1XNQ - chains A and I of the 23 polymer chains in the assembly; structure by X-ray diffraction, 3.05 A resolution.

Chain A:
Molecule: 16S ribosomal RNA
From: Thermus thermophilus
Sequence (1522 nucleotides; numbered 0 to 1544 plus 19 insertion-coded residues; 42 numbers in that range are skipped by the numbering (no residue carries them; nothing is unmodelled there); the number before each row is that of its first residue; a row labelled like 190A-190L holds insertion residues (190A, then the next letters in order); numbering starts at 0):
     0 UUUGUUGGAG AGUUUGAUCC UGGCUCAGGG UGAACGCUGG CGGCGUGCCU AAGACAUGCA
    60 AGUCGUGCGG G
    73 CCGCGGGGUU UU
    88 ACUCCG
    95 UGGUC
   101 AGCGGCGGAC GGGUGAGUAA CGCGUGGGU
  129A G
   130 ACCUACCCGG AAGAGGGGGA CAACCCGGGG AAACUCGGGC UAAUCCCCCA UGUGGACCCG
   190 C
190A-190L CCCUUGGGGUGU
   191 GUCCAAAGGG CUUU
   216 GCCCGCUUCC GGAUGGGCCC GCGUCCCAUC AGCUAGUUGG UGGGGUAAUG GCCCACCAAG
   276 GCGACGACGG GUAGCCGGUC UGAGAGGAUG GCCGGCCACA GGGGCACUGA GACACGGGCC
   336 CCACUCCUAC GGGAGGCAGC AGUUAGGAAU CUUCCGCAAU GGGCGCAAGC CUGACGGAGC
   396 GACGCCGCUU GGAGGAAGAA GCCCUUCGGG GUGUAAACUC CUGAA
   442 CCCGGGACGA AACCCCCGAC GA
   474 GGGGACUGAC GGUACCGGG
   494 GUAAUAGCGC CGGCCAACUC CGUGCCAGCA GCCGCGGUAA UACGGAGGGC GCGAGCGUUA
   554 CCCGGAUUCA CUGGGCGUAA AGGGCGUGUA GGCGGCCUGG GGCGUCCCAU GUGAAAGACC
   614 ACGGCUCAAC CGUGGGGGAG CGUGGGAUAC GCUCAGGCUA GACGGUGGGA GAGGGUGGUG
   674 GAAUUCCCGG AGUAGCGGUG AAAUGCGCAG AUACCGGGAG GAACGCCGAU GGCGAAGGCA
   734 GCCACCUGGU CCACCCGUGA CGCUGAGGCG CGAAAGCGUG GGGAGCAAAC CGGAUUAGAU
   794 ACCCGGGUAG UCCACGCCCU AAACGAUGCG CGCUAGGUCU CUGGGUCU
   848 CCUGGGGGCC GAAGCUAACG CGUUAAGCGC GCCGCCUGGG GAGUACGGCC GCAAGGCUGA
   908 AACUCAAAGG AAUUGACGGG GGCCCGCACA AGCGGUGGAG CAUGUGGUUU AAUUCGAAGC
   968 AACGCGAAGA ACCUUACCAG GCCUUGACAU GCUA
 1001A G
  1002 GGAACCCGGG UGAAAGCCUG GGGUGCCCC
1030A-1030D GCGA
  1031 GGGGAGCCCU AGCACAGGUG CUGCAUGGCC GUCGUCAGCU CGUGCCGUGA GGUGUUGGGU
  1091 UAAGUCCCGC AACGAGCGCA ACCCCCGCCG UUAGUUGCCA GCGGUUCGGC CGGGCACUCU
  1151 AACGGGACUG CCCGCGAAA
  1171 GCGGGAGGAA GGAGGGGACG ACGUCUGGUC AGCAUGGCCC UUACGGCCUG GGCGACACAC
  1231 GUGCUACAAU GCCCACUACA AAGCGAUGCC ACCCGGCAAC GGGGAGCUAA UCGCAAAAAG
  1291 GUGGGCCCAG UUCGGAUUGG GGUCUGCAAC CCGACCCCAU GAAGCCGGAA UCGCUAGUAA
  1351 UCGCGGAUCA G
 1361A C
  1362 CAUGCCGCGG UGAAUACGUU CCCGGGCCUU GUACACACCG CCCGUCACGC CAUGGGAGCG
  1422 GGCUCUACCC GAAGUCGCCG GG
  1446 AGCCUACGGG
  1459 CAGGCGCCGA GGGUAGGGCC CGUGACUGGG GCGAAGUCGU AACAAGGUAG CUGUACCGGA
  1519 AGGUGCGGCU GGAUCACCUC CUUUCU
Disordered / not traced: 0-4, 1001A, 1030A-1030D, 1361A, 1535-1538
Metal / ion sites: Mg2+ site 1 near U17 (its only coordinating residue here); Mg2+ site 2 near G21 (its only coordinating residue here); Mg2+ site 3: G46, G394; Mg2+ site 4: C48, G115; Mg2+ site 5 near A53 (its only coordinating residue here); Mg2+ site 6: A59, U387; Mg2+ site 7: G61, U62, G105; Mg2+ site 8: G69, G70, U98; Mg2+ site 9: G107, A325, G326; Mg2+ site 10: A109, G331; Mg2+ site 11: A116, G117, G289; Mg2+ site 12: C121, G124, U125, G126, G236; 63 more Mg2+ sites not listed
Ligand contacts: paromomycin (PAR): C1404, G1405, U1406, C1407, A1408, C1409, C1490, G1491, A1492, A1493, G1494, U1495, C1496

Chain I:
Name: Ribosomal protein S9
From: Thermus thermophilus
Reference sequence: P80374 (RS9_THETH); residue numbers follow UniProt; this construct covers 1-128
Amino-acid sequence (128 residues; row label = number of the first residue in the row):
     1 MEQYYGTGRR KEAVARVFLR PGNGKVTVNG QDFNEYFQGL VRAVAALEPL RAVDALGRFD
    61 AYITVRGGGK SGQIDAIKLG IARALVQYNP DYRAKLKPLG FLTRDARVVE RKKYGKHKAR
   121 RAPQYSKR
Disordered / not traced: 1

Chain A / chain I interface:
Pairs across the interface (122):
  G941(A) - Arg121(I)  base contact
  G942(A) - Gln124(I)  hydrogen bond to the base
  U943(A) - Gln124(I)  sugar contact
  G966(A) - Lys127(I)  sugar contact
  C967(A) - Arg128(I)  hydrogen bond to the phosphate
  A968(A) - Arg128(I)  phosphate contact
  C970(A) - Ser126(I)  hydrogen bond to the base
  C1116(A) - Val108(I)  sugar contact
  G1117(A) - Arg104(I)  hydrogen bond to the phosphate
  G1117(A) - Ala106(I)  sugar contact
  C1118(A) - Arg9(I)  salt bridge to the phosphate
  C1118(A) - Arg83(I)  hydrogen bond to the phosphate
  C1118(A) - Arg104(I)  salt bridge to the phosphate
  C1119(A) - Arg9(I)  salt bridge to the phosphate
  C1119(A) - Arg83(I)  salt bridge to the phosphate
  G1127(A) - Arg16(I)  hydrogen bond to the sugar
  G1127(A) - Arg66(I)  salt bridge to the phosphate
  C1128(A) - Arg16(I)  sugar contact
  C1128(A) - Arg66(I)  salt bridge to the phosphate
  C1129(A) - Tyr62(I)  hydrogen bond to the phosphate
  A1130(A) - Gln3(I)  sugar contact
  A1130(A) - Phe18(I)  sugar contact
  A1130(A) - Arg20(I)  phosphate contact
  A1130(A) - Tyr62(I)  phosphate contact
  G1131(A) - Gln3(I)  hydrogen bond to the phosphate
  G1131(A) - Arg20(I)  salt bridge to the phosphate
  C1147(A) - Tyr5(I)  hydrogen bond to the sugar
  C1147(A) - Arg16(I)  hydrogen bond to the base
  U1148(A) - Tyr5(I)  phosphate contact
  U1148(A) - Thr7(I)  hydrogen bond to the phosphate
  U1148(A) - Val14(I)  phosphate contact
  C1149(A) - Arg9(I)  salt bridge to the phosphate
  C1149(A) - Val14(I)  phosphate contact
  G1177(A) - Lys97(I)  salt bridge to the phosphate
  G1178(A) - Arg93(I)  salt bridge to the phosphate
  G1178(A) - Lys97(I)  hydrogen bond to the base
  A1179(A) - Arg93(I)  salt bridge to the phosphate
  A1179(A) - Leu102(I)  sugar contact
  A1179(A) - Thr103(I)  phosphate contact
  A1179(A) - Arg104(I)  hydrogen bond to the sugar
  A1180(A) - Thr103(I)  hydrogen bond to the phosphate
  G1186(A) - Glu110(I)  sugar contact
  G1186(A) - Arg111(I)  sugar contact
  G1186(A) - Lys113(I)  hydrogen bond to the phosphate
  G1187(A) - Arg111(I)  hydrogen bond to the sugar
  G1187(A) - Lys113(I)  salt bridge to the phosphate
  A1188(A) - Tyr114(I)  phosphate contact
  G1231(A) - Ser126(I)  phosphate contact
  U1232(A) - Gln124(I)  hydrogen bond to the phosphate
  U1232(A) - Tyr125(I)  phosphate contact
  G1233(A) - His117(I)  salt bridge to the phosphate
  G1233(A) - Arg121(I)  salt bridge to the phosphate
  G1233(A) - Pro123(I)  phosphate contact
  G1233(A) - Gln124(I)  hydrogen bond to the phosphate
  A1248(A) - Tyr36(I)  sugar contact
  A1248(A) - Lys70(I)  hydrogen bond to the sugar
  C1249(A) - Tyr36(I)  sugar contact
  C1249(A) - Gly68(I)  hydrogen bond to the sugar
  C1249(A) - Gly69(I)  hydrogen bond to the sugar
  C1249(A) - Lys70(I)  sugar contact
  C1249(A) - Gln73(I)  hydrogen bond to the sugar
  A1250(A) - Arg66(I)  phosphate contact
  A1250(A) - Gly67(I)  hydrogen bond to the phosphate
  A1250(A) - Gly68(I)  hydrogen bond to the phosphate
  A1251(A) - Glu12(I)  sugar contact
  G1290(A) - Leu40(I)  sugar contact
  G1291(A) - Gln38(I)  hydrogen bond to the sugar
  G1291(A) - Gly39(I)  sugar contact
  G1291(A) - Leu40(I)  sugar contact
  U1292(A) - Gln38(I)  hydrogen bond to the sugar
  C1342(A) - Gln124(I)  sugar contact
  C1342(A) - Tyr125(I)  phosphate contact
  G1343(A) - Arg121(I)  sugar contact
  G1343(A) - Ala122(I)  hydrogen bond to the sugar
  G1343(A) - Pro123(I)  sugar contact
  G1343(A) - Tyr125(I)  hydrogen bond to the phosphate
  C1344(A) - Lys116(I)  salt bridge to the phosphate
  C1344(A) - Arg120(I)  sugar contact
  C1344(A) - Ala122(I)  phosphate contact
  U1345(A) - Arg120(I)  salt bridge to the phosphate
  A1346(A) - Arg107(I)  hydrogen bond to the base
  A1346(A) - Arg120(I)  salt bridge to the phosphate
  G1347(A) - Arg10(I)  hydrogen bond to the base
  G1347(A) - Arg107(I)  salt bridge to the phosphate
  G1347(A) - Val108(I)  sugar contact
  G1347(A) - Val109(I)  phosphate contact
  G1347(A) - Glu110(I)  hydrogen bond to the phosphate
  U1348(A) - Val109(I)  phosphate contact
  U1348(A) - Glu110(I)  hydrogen bond to the phosphate
  U1348(A) - Arg120(I)  phosphate contact
  A1349(A) - Lys118(I)  salt bridge to the phosphate
  A1349(A) - Arg120(I)  hydrogen bond to the phosphate
  A1349(A) - Arg121(I)  hydrogen bond to the phosphate
  A1350(A) - Lys118(I)  salt bridge to the phosphate
  A1350(A) - Arg121(I)  salt bridge to the phosphate
  U1351(A) - Lys118(I)  base contact
  C1366(A) - His117(I)  salt bridge to the phosphate
  C1367(A) - Lys112(I)  salt bridge to the phosphate
  C1367(A) - Tyr114(I)  phosphate contact
  C1367(A) - Gly115(I)  hydrogen bond to the phosphate
  C1367(A) - Lys116(I)  phosphate contact
  G1368(A) - Arg111(I)  phosphate contact
  G1368(A) - Lys112(I)  salt bridge to the phosphate
  G1368(A) - Lys113(I)  phosphate contact
  G1368(A) - Tyr114(I)  hydrogen bond to the phosphate
  C1369(A) - Arg111(I)  phosphate contact
  C1369(A) - Lys112(I)  hydrogen bond to the phosphate
  G1370(A) - Glu12(I)  sugar contact
  G1370(A) - Val109(I)  phosphate contact
  G1371(A) - Lys11(I)  phosphate contact
  G1371(A) - Glu12(I)  phosphate contact
  G1371(A) - Gly68(I)  sugar contact
  G1371(A) - Gly69(I)  hydrogen bond to the phosphate
  G1371(A) - Val109(I)  phosphate contact
  U1372(A) - Lys11(I)  salt bridge to the phosphate
  U1372(A) - Gly69(I)  phosphate contact
  U1372(A) - Lys70(I)  phosphate contact
  U1372(A) - Ser71(I)  hydrogen bond to the phosphate
  U1372(A) - Gly72(I)  hydrogen bond to the phosphate
  G1373(A) - Lys11(I)  hydrogen bond to the base
  G1373(A) - Arg42(I)  salt bridge to the phosphate
  G1373(A) - Ser71(I)  hydrogen bond to the phosphate
Also at the interface, not in a pair above, chain A (55 interface residues in all): A1252

In short:
55 residues of chain A and 53 residues of chain I are in contact, with 42 hydrogen bonds and 26 salt bridges.
Polar pairs include G942(A)-Gln124(I), C970(A)-Ser126(I) and C1147(A)-Arg16(I). Chain A binds paromomycin. The
Mg2+ site 3 is built by G46(A) and G394(A).
Here chain A is 16S ribosomal RNA and chain I is Ribosomal protein S9, both from Thermus thermophilus. Entry
1XNQ (Structure of an Inosine-Adenine Wobble Base Pair Complex in the Context of the Decoding Center) was
determined by X-ray diffraction together with 1XNR from the same study.
